Entry 1QV7 (X-ray diffraction, 1.80 A resolution); this record covers chains A and B.

Chain A (and B):
Name: Alcohol dehydrogenase E chain
Source organism: Equus caballus
Notes: EC 1.1.1.1; fragment: Recombinant enzyme without the N-acetyl group found in natural enzyme; chain B of this document is another copy of the same molecule, construct and numbering; everything in this record applies to it too
UniProt: P00327 (ADHE_HORSE); numbering as in UniProt (aligned over 1-374)
Sequence (374 residues; each row starts with the number of its first residue):
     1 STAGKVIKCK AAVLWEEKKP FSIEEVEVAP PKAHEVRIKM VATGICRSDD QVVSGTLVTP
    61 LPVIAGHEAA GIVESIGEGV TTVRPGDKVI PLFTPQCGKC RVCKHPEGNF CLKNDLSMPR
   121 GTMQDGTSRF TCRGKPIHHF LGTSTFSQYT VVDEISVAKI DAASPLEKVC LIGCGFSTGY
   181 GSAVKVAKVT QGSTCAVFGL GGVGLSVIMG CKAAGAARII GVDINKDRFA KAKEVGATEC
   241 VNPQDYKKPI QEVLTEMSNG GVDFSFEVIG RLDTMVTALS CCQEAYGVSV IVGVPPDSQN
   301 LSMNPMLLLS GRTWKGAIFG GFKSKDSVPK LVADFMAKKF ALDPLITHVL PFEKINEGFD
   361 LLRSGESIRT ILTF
Sequence notes: engineered mutation Gln51 (His in P00327), Arg228 (Lys in P00327)
Metal / ion sites: Zn2+ site 1: Cys46, His67, Cys174 (together with 2,3-difluorobenzyl alcohol); Zn2+ site 2: Cys97, Cys100, Cys103, Cys111
Residues lining bound ligands:
  - 2,3-difluorobenzyl alcohol (DFB): Cys46, Ser48, Leu57, His67, Phe93, Leu116, Phe140, Leu141, Cys174, Val294, Ile318
  - NAD (nicotinamide-adenine-dinucleotide): Cys46, Arg47, Ser48, Gln51, Phe93, Cys174, Thr178, Gly199, Leu200, Gly201, Gly202, Val203, Gly204, Val222, Asp223, Ile224, Asn225, Arg228, Val268, Ile269, Gly270, Arg271, Thr274, Val292, Gly293, Val294, Ala317, Ile318, Phe319, Leu362, Arg369

Chain A / chain B interface:
Contacting residue pairs (80):
  Arg101(A) - Ser258(B)  hydrogen bond (side chain-backbone)
  Arg101(A) - Asn259(B)  hydrogen bond (side chain-backbone)
  Arg101(A) - Gly260(B)
  Arg101(A) - Gly261(B)  hydrogen bond (side chain-backbone)
  Arg101(A) - Gln283(B)
  Arg101(A) - Tyr286(B)  hydrogen bond
  Val102(A) - Gln283(B)
  Val102(A) - Ala285(B)  hydrophobic
  Val102(A) - Tyr286(B)  hydrophobic
  His105(A) - Tyr286(B)
  Phe110(A) - Glu284(B)
  Phe110(A) - Ala285(B)  hydrophobic
  Phe110(A) - Ser310(B)
  Ser117(A) - Glu284(B)
  Ser258(A) - Arg101(B)  hydrogen bond (backbone-side chain)
  Asn259(A) - Arg101(B)  hydrogen bond (backbone-side chain)
  Gly260(A) - Arg101(B)
  Gly261(A) - Arg101(B)  hydrogen bond (backbone-side chain)
  Leu272(A) - Pro305(B)  hydrophobic
  Met275(A) - Pro305(B)  hydrophobic
  Gln283(A) - Arg101(B)
  Gln283(A) - Val102(B)
  Glu284(A) - Phe110(B)
  Glu284(A) - Leu112(B)
  Glu284(A) - Ser117(B)
  Ala285(A) - Val102(B)  hydrophobic
  Ala285(A) - Phe110(B)  hydrophobic
  Tyr286(A) - Arg101(B)  hydrogen bond
  Tyr286(A) - Val102(B)  hydrophobic
  Tyr286(A) - His105(B)
  Ile291(A) - Leu308(B)  hydrophobic
  Ile291(A) - Leu309(B)
  Val292(A) - Leu309(B)
  Gly293(A) - Leu309(B)
  Pro295(A) - Pro305(B)  hydrophobic
  Pro295(A) - Met306(B)  hydrophobic
  Gln299(A) - Pro305(B)
  Asn300(A) - Ser302(B)  hydrogen bond
  Asn300(A) - Met303(B)
  Asn300(A) - Asn304(B)
  Leu301(A) - Leu301(B)
  Leu301(A) - Ser302(B)
  Leu301(A) - Met303(B)  hydrogen bond (backbone-backbone)
  Ser302(A) - Asn300(B)  hydrogen bond
  Ser302(A) - Leu301(B)
  Met303(A) - Asn300(B)
  Met303(A) - Leu301(B)  hydrogen bond (backbone-backbone)
  Asn304(A) - Asn300(B)
  Pro305(A) - Leu272(B)  hydrophobic
  Pro305(A) - Met275(B)  hydrophobic
  Pro305(A) - Pro295(B)  hydrophobic
  Pro305(A) - Gln299(B)
  Met306(A) - Pro295(B)  hydrophobic
  Leu308(A) - Ile291(B)  hydrophobic
  Leu308(A) - Trp314(B)  hydrophobic
  Leu308(A) - Gly316(B)  hydrogen bond (backbone-backbone)
  Leu309(A) - Ile291(B)
  Leu309(A) - Val292(B)
  Leu309(A) - Gly293(B)
  Leu309(A) - Gly316(B)
  Leu309(A) - Ala317(B)  hydrogen bond (backbone-backbone)
  Leu309(A) - Ile318(B)  hydrogen bond (backbone-backbone)
  Ser310(A) - Phe110(B)
  Gly311(A) - Gly316(B)
  Arg312(A) - Lys315(B)
  Arg312(A) - Gly316(B)
  Thr313(A) - Thr313(B)
  Thr313(A) - Trp314(B)
  Thr313(A) - Lys315(B)
  Trp314(A) - Leu308(B)  hydrophobic
  Trp314(A) - Thr313(B)
  Trp314(A) - Trp314(B)  hydrogen bond (backbone-backbone)
  Lys315(A) - Arg312(B)
  Lys315(A) - Thr313(B)
  Gly316(A) - Leu308(B)  hydrogen bond (backbone-backbone)
  Gly316(A) - Leu309(B)
  Gly316(A) - Gly311(B)
  Gly316(A) - Arg312(B)
  Ala317(A) - Leu309(B)  hydrogen bond (backbone-backbone)
  Ile318(A) - Leu309(B)  hydrogen bond (backbone-backbone)
Also at the interface, not in a pair above, chain A (42 interface residues in all): Gly108, Leu112, Val294, Ser298
Also at the interface, not in a pair above, chain B (42 interface residues in all): Gly108, Val294, Ser298

Summary:
The chain A/chain B interface involves 42 residues from each chain; the contacts include 19 hydrogen bonds.
Polar pairs include Arg101(A)-Ser258(B), Arg101(A)-Asn259(B) and Arg101(A)-Gly261(B). Bound to chain A: NAD
and 2,3-difluorobenzyl alcohol. Cys46(A), His67(A) and Cys174(A) form the Zn2+ site 1.
Chain A and chain B are both Alcohol dehydrogenase E chain (Equus caballus); the structure, Horse liver
alcohol dehydrogenase HIS51GLN/lys228arg mutant complexed with nad+ and 2,3-difluorobenzyl alcohol, was
determined by X-ray diffraction (same publication as 1QV6).
